PDB entry 8UX1 | electron microscopy, 2.50 A resolution | chains A and I of the 12 polymer chains in the assembly

== Chain A ==
Name: Histone H3
Source organism: Drosophila melanogaster
Notes: engineered mutation(s): C110S
Reference sequence: A0A653DHJ5 (A0A653DHJ5_CALMS); residues 0-135 here correspond to UniProt positions 1-136 (UniProt number = residue number + 1)
Chain sequence (136 residues; row label = number of the first residue in the row; numbering starts at 0):
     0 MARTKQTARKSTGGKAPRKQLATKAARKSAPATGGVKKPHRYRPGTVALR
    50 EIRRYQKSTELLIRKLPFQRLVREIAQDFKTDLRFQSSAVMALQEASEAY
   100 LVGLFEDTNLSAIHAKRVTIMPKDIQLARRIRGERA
Not modelled in the structure: 0-36, 135

== Chain I ==
Molecule: 153-bp Widom 601 DNA forward strand
Sequence (153 nucleotides; numbered -76 to 76; the number before each row is that of its first residue; numbers below 1 keep their minus sign (DA-76 is residue -76)):
   -76 ATCACAGGATGTATATATCTGACACGTGCCTGGAGACTAGGGAGTAATCC
   -26 CCTTGGCGGTTAAAACGCGGGGGACAGCGCGTACGTGCGTTTAAGCGGTG
    24 CTAGAGCTGTCTACGACCAATTGAGCGGCCTCGGCACCGGGATTCTCCAG
    74 GAT
Not modelled in the structure: -76 to -72, 74-76

== How chain A and chain I interact ==
Residue-residue contacts (29):
  Lys37(A) - DA72(I)  salt bridge to the phosphate
  Arg40(A) - DG-8(I)  base contact
  Arg40(A) - DC70(I)  sugar contact
  Tyr41(A) - DT69(I)  phosphate contact
  Tyr41(A) - DC70(I)  phosphate contact
  Arg42(A) - DG-5(I)  salt bridge to the phosphate
  Arg42(A) - DC70(I)  salt bridge to the phosphate
  Arg42(A) - DC71(I)  phosphate contact
  Pro43(A) - DG-5(I)  phosphate contact
  Thr45(A) - DT69(I)  phosphate contact
  Thr45(A) - DC70(I)  hydrogen bond to the phosphate
  Arg63(A) - DA-14(I)  phosphate contact
  Arg63(A) - DA-13(I)  phosphate contact
  Arg72(A) - DT-23(I)  salt bridge to the phosphate
  Arg83(A) - DT-24(I)  hydrogen bond to the sugar
  Arg83(A) - DT-23(I)  phosphate contact
  Phe84(A) - DT-24(I)  sugar contact
  Phe84(A) - DT-23(I)  hydrogen bond to the phosphate
  Gln85(A) - DT-24(I)  phosphate contact
  Ser86(A) - DT-24(I)  hydrogen bond to the phosphate
  Arg116(A) - DA-3(I)  phosphate contact
  Arg116(A) - DC-2(I)  salt bridge to the phosphate
  Val117(A) - DG-4(I)  phosphate contact
  Val117(A) - DA-3(I)  hydrogen bond to the phosphate
  Thr118(A) - DG-4(I)  phosphate contact
  Thr118(A) - DA-3(I)  hydrogen bond to the phosphate
  Met120(A) - DA-3(I)  phosphate contact
  Met120(A) - DC-2(I)  phosphate contact
  Lys122(A) - DC-2(I)  salt bridge to the phosphate
Interface residues without a listed pair, chain A (19 interface residues in all): His39, Lys115

== Overview ==
19 residues of chain A and 13 residues of chain I are in contact, with 6 hydrogen bonds and 6 salt bridges.
Polar contacts include Arg83(A)-DT-24(I), Thr45(A)-DC70(I) and Phe84(A)-DT-23(I).
Chain A is Histone H3 (Drosophila melanogaster) and chain I is 153-bp Widom 601 DNA forward strand; the
structure, Cryo-EM structure of Ran bound to RCC1 and the nucleosome core particle, was determined by electron
microscopy.
